PDB entry 8OSL | electron microscopy, 4.90 A resolution (low resolution: residue-level contacts below are approximate; hydrogen-bond / salt-bridge calls are withheld) | chains G and H of the 14 polymer chains in the assembly

== Chain G ==
Name: Histone H2A type 1-B/E
Source organism: Homo sapiens
UniProt: P04908 (H2A1B_HUMAN); residues 0-129 here correspond to UniProt positions 1-130 (UniProt number = residue number + 1)
Amino-acid sequence (133 residues; numbered -3 to 129; the number before each row is that of its first residue; numbers below 1 keep their minus sign (Gly-3 is residue -3)):
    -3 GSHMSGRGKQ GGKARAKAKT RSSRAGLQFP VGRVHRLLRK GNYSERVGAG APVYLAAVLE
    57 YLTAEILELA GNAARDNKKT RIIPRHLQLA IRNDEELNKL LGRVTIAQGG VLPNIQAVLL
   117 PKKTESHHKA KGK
Disordered / not traced: -3 to 15, 119-129
Construct notes: expression tag (-3 to -1)
Swiss-Prot annotation at these positions:
  - modified residue: Ser1 (N-acetylserine), Arg3 (Citrulline), Lys5 (N6-(2-hydroxyisobutyryl)lysine), Lys9 (N6-(2-hydroxyisobutyryl)lysine), Lys13 (N6-(beta-hydroxybutyryl)lysine), Lys36 (N6-(2-hydroxyisobutyryl)lysine), Lys74 (N6-(2-hydroxyisobutyryl)lysine), Lys75 (N6-(2-hydroxyisobutyryl)lysine), Lys95 (N6-(2-hydroxyisobutyryl)lysine), Gln104 (N5-methylglutamine), Lys118 (N6-(2-hydroxyisobutyryl)lysine), Lys119 (N6-crotonyllysine), Thr120 (Phosphothreonine), Lys125 (N6-crotonyllysine)
  - cross-link (Glycyl lysine isopeptide (Lys-Gly)): Lys13 (interchain with G-Cter in ubiquitin), Lys15 (interchain with G-Cter in ubiquitin), Lys119 (interchain with G-Cter in ubiquitin)

== Chain H ==
Name: Histone H2B type 1-J
Source organism: Homo sapiens
UniProt: P06899 (H2B1J_HUMAN); residues 0-124 here correspond to UniProt positions 1-125 (UniProt number = residue number + 1)
Amino-acid sequence (128 residues; each row starts with the number of its first residue; numbers below 1 keep their minus sign (Gly-3 is residue -3)):
    -3 GSHMPEPAKS APAPKKGSKK AVTKAQKKDG KKRKRSRKES YSIYVYKVLK QVHPDTGISS
    57 KAMGIMNSFV NDIFERIAGE ASRLAHYNKR STITSREIQT AVRLLLPGEL AKHAVSEGTK
   117 AVTKYTSA
Disordered / not traced: -3 to 35
Construct notes: expression tag (-3 to -1)
Swiss-Prot annotation at these positions:
  - modified residue: Pro1 (N-acetylproline), Glu2 (ADP-ribosyl glutamic acid), Lys5 (N6-(2-hydroxyisobutyryl)lysine), Ser6 (ADP-ribosylserine), Lys11 (N6-(beta-hydroxybutyryl)lysine), Lys12 (N6-(2-hydroxyisobutyryl)lysine), Ser14 (Phosphoserine), Lys15 (N6-acetyllysine), Lys16 (N6-(beta-hydroxybutyryl)lysine), Lys20 (N6-(2-hydroxyisobutyryl)lysine), Lys23 (N6-(2-hydroxyisobutyryl)lysine), Lys24 (N6-(2-hydroxyisobutyryl)lysine), Lys34 (N6-(2-hydroxyisobutyryl)lysine), Glu35 (PolyADP-ribosyl glutamic acid), Ser36 (Phosphoserine), Lys43 (N6-(2-hydroxyisobutyryl)lysine), Lys46 (N6-(2-hydroxyisobutyryl)lysine), Lys57 (N6,N6-dimethyllysine), Arg79 (Dimethylated arginine), Lys85 (N6,N6,N6-trimethyllysine) and 6 more in UniProt
  - glycosylation: Ser112 (O-linked (GlcNAc) serine)
  - cross-link (Glycyl lysine isopeptide (Lys-Gly)): Lys5 (interchain with G-Cter in SUMO2), Lys20 (interchain with G-Cter in SUMO2), Lys34 (interchain with G-Cter in ubiquitin), Lys120 (interchain with G-Cter in ubiquitin)

== Chain G / chain H interface ==
Pairs across the interface (24):
  Arg20(G) - Lys120(H)
  Arg20(G) - Tyr121(H)
  Tyr39(G) - Ser78(H)
  Ser40(G) - Ser87(H)
  Glu41(G) - Ser87(H)
  Arg42(G) - Ser87(H)
  Arg42(G) - Thr88(H)
  Arg42(G) - Ile89(H)
  Val43(G) - Ile89(H)
  Gly44(G) - Ile89(H)
  Ala47(G) - Ile89(H)
  Ala47(G) - Thr90(H)
  Ala53(G) - Glu113(H)
  Ala53(G) - Gly114(H)
  Ala53(G) - Ala117(H)
  Thr76(G) - Thr52(H)
  Thr76(G) - Gly53(H)
  Arg77(G) - Gly53(H)
  Ile78(G) - Gly53(H)
  Ile78(G) - Ile54(H)
  Ile78(G) - Ser55(H)
  Ile78(G) - Ala58(H)
  Pro80(G) - Lys57(H)
  Glu92(G) - Pro103(H)
Interface residues without a listed pair, chain G (22 interface residues in all): Ala21, Gln24, Gly46, Val49, Tyr50, Tyr57, Ile79, Lys95
Interface residues without a listed pair, chain H (22 interface residues in all): Tyr40, Asp51, Ala74, Ser91, Ala124

== Summary ==
The chain G/chain H interface involves 22 residues from each chain.
Here chain G is Histone H2A type 1-B/E and chain H is Histone H2B type 1-J, both from Homo sapiens. Entry 8OSL
(Cryo-EM structure of CLOCK-BMAL1 bound to the native Por enhancer nucleosome (map 2, additional 3D
classification ...) was determined by electron microscopy, deposited together with 8OSJ, 8OSK, 8OTS and 8OTT.
